Entry 7CQJ (X-ray diffraction, 2.90 A resolution); this record covers chains I and L of the 12 polymer chains in the assembly.

# Chain I (and L)
Protein: Peroxiredoxin
Organism: Aeropyrum pernix K1
Notes: EC 1.11.1.24; chain L of this document is another copy of the same molecule, construct and numbering; everything in this record applies to it too
UniProtKB: Q9Y9L0 (TDXH_AERPE); numbering as in UniProt (aligned over 1-250)
Sequence (250 residues; each row starts with the number of its first residue):
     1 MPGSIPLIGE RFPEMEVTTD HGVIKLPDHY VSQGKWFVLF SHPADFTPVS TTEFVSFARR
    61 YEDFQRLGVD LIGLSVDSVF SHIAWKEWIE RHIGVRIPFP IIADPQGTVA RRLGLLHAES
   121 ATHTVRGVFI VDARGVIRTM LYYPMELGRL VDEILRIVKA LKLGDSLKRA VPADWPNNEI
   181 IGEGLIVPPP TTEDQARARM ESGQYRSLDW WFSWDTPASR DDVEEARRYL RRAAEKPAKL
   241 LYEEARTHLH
Disordered / not traced: 1, 246-250
Differences from the reference sequence: engineered mutation Ser-50 (Cys in Q9Y9L0), Ala-84 (Lys in Q9Y9L0), Ser-207 (Cys in Q9Y9L0), Ser-213 (Cys in Q9Y9L0)
Curated features (UniProtKB/Swiss-Prot):
  - binding site (substrate): Arg-126

# How chain I and chain L interact
Residue-residue contacts - 31 pairs, chain I then chain L:
  Ala-44(I) with Phe-80(L), hydrophobic
  Asp-45(I) with Phe-80(L)
  Phe-46(I) with Phe-46(L), hydrophobic; Ala-84(L), hydrophobic
  Thr-47(I) with Phe-80(L)
  Val-76(I) with Gln-106(L)
  Asp-77(I) with Asp-77(L); Ser-78(L), hydrogen bond (side chain-backbone); Ser-81(L), hydrogen bond
  Ser-78(I) with Asp-77(L), hydrogen bond
  Phe-80(I) with Ala-44(L), hydrophobic; Asp-45(L); Phe-46(L); Thr-47(L)
  Ser-81(I) with Phe-46(L); Asp-77(L); Ser-81(L), hydrogen bond
  Ala-84(I) with Phe-46(L), hydrophobic
  Pro-105(I) with Pro-105(L)
  Gln-106(I) with Val-76(L); Pro-105(L); Gln-106(L), hydrogen bond (backbone-side chain); Gly-107(L); Arg-111(L), hydrogen bond; Ala-121(L); Thr-122(L), hydrogen bond (side chain-backbone)
  Gly-107(I) with Gln-106(L)
  Arg-111(I) with Gln-106(L)
  Ala-121(I) with Gln-106(L)
  Thr-122(I) with Gln-106(L)
  His-123(I) with Ser-78(L), hydrogen bond
Interface residues without a listed pair, chain I (18 interface residues in all): Leu-116
Interface residues without a listed pair, chain L (18 interface residues in all): Leu-116, His-123

# In short
Chain I and chain L each contribute 18 residues to their interface, with 8 hydrogen bonds. Polar pairs include
Asp-77(I)/Ser-78(L), Asp-77(I)/Ser-81(L) and Ser-81(I)/Ser-81(L). From UniProt: substrate-binding residue
Arg-126(I) on chain I.
Both chains are Peroxiredoxin (Aeropyrum pernix K1). Entry 7CQJ (Peroxiredoxin from Aeropyrum pernix K1
(ApPrx) C50S/K84A/C207S/C213S mutant (ApPrx*K84A)) was determined by X-ray diffraction together with 7C87,
7C89 and 7C8A from the same study.
